7PEV - chains E and I of the 18 polymer chains in the assembly; structure by electron microscopy, 6.00 A resolution (low resolution: residue-level contacts below are approximate; hydrogen-bond / salt-bridge calls are withheld).

[Chain E]
Name: Histone H3.2
Organism: Homo sapiens
UniProtKB: Q71DI3 (H32_HUMAN); residues 0-135 here correspond to UniProt positions 1-136 (UniProt number = residue number + 1)
Sequence (136 residues; each row starts with the number of its first residue; numbering starts at 0):
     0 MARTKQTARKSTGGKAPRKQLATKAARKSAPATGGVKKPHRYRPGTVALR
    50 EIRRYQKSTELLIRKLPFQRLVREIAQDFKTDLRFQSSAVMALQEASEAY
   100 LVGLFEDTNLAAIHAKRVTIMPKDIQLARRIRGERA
Disordered / not traced: 0-36, 134-135
Sequence notes: engineered mutation Ala-110 (Cys111 in Q71DI3)
Swiss-Prot annotation at these positions:
  - modified residue: Arg-2 (Asymmetric dimethylarginine), Thr-3 (Phosphothreonine), Lys-4 (Allysine), Gln-5 (5-glutamyl dopamine), Thr-6 (Phosphothreonine), Arg-8 (Citrulline), Lys-9 (N6,N6,N6-trimethyllysine), Ser-10 (ADP-ribosylserine), Thr-11 (Phosphothreonine), Lys-14 (N6-(2-hydroxyisobutyryl)lysine), Arg-17 (Asymmetric dimethylarginine), Lys-18 (N6-(2-hydroxyisobutyryl)lysine), Lys-23 (N6-(2-hydroxyisobutyryl)lysine), Arg-26 (Citrulline), Lys-27 (N6,N6,N6-trimethyllysine), Ser-28 (ADP-ribosylserine), Lys-36 (N6,N6,N6-trimethyllysine), Lys-37 (N6-methyllysine), Tyr-41 (Phosphotyrosine), Lys-56 (N6,N6,N6-trimethyllysine) and 8 more in UniProt
  - lipidation: Lys-18 (N6-decanoyllysine)

[Chain I]
Molecule: 702-nt DNA strand
Organism: Homo sapiens
Sequence (702 nucleotides; each row starts with the number of its first residue):
     1 ATCCCGGATCCCCTGGAGAATCCCGGTGCCGAGGCCGCTCAATTGGTCGT
    51 AGACAGCTCTAGCACCGCTTAAACGCACGTACGCGCTGTCCCCCGCGTTT
   101 TAACCGCCAAGGGGATTACTCCCTAGTCTCCAGGCACGTGTCACATATAT
   151 ACATCCTGTTCCAGTGCCGGACCCGAGCATCCGGATCCCCTGGAGAATCC
   201 CGGTGCCGAGGCCGCTCAATTGGTCGTAGACAGCTCTAGCACCGCTTAAA
   251 CGCACGTACGCGCTGTCCCCCGCGTTTTAACCGCCAAGGGGATTACTCCC
   301 TAGTCTCCAGGCACGTGTCACATATATACATCCTGTTCCAGTGCCGGACC
   351 CGAGCATCCGGATCCCCTGGAGAATCCCGGTGCCGAGGCCGCTCAATTGG
   401 TCGTAGACAGCTCTAGCACCGCTTAAACGCACGTACGCGCTGTCCCCCGC
   451 GTTTTAACCGCCAAGGGGATTACTCCCTAGTCTCCAGGCACGTGTCACAT
   501 ATATACATCCTGTTCCAGTGCCGGACCCGAGCATCCGGATCCCCTGGAGA
   551 ATCCCGGTGCCGAGGCCGCTCAATTGGTCGTAGACAGCTCTAGCACCGCT
   601 TAAACGCACGTACGCGCTGTCCCCCGCGTTTTAACCGCCAAGGGGATTAC
   651 TCCCTAGTCTCCAGGCACGTGTCACATATATACATCCTGTTCCAGTGCCG
   701 AT
Disordered / not traced: 1-2, 179-351, 523-702

[How chain E and chain I interact]
Residue-residue contacts (26):
  His-39(E) / DA19(I)
  Arg-40(E) / DG95(I)
  Arg-40(E) / DC96(I)
  Tyr-41(E) / DA19(I)
  Tyr-41(E) / DA20(I)
  Tyr-41(E) / DG95(I)
  Tyr-41(E) / DC96(I)
  Arg-42(E) / DG95(I)
  Pro-43(E) / DG95(I)
  Gly-44(E) / DC94(I)
  Gly-44(E) / DG95(I)
  Thr-45(E) / DG95(I)
  Val-46(E) / DG95(I)
  Val-46(E) / DC96(I)
  Ala-47(E) / DG95(I)
  Arg-49(E) / DA20(I)
  Arg-49(E) / DT21(I)
  Lys-56(E) / DC22(I)
  Arg-63(E) / DA103(I)
  Arg-63(E) / DC104(I)
  Lys-64(E) / DC104(I)
  Leu-65(E) / DC104(I)
  Pro-66(E) / DA103(I)
  Arg-69(E) / DA103(I)
  Arg-83(E) / DG112(I)
  Arg-83(E) / DG113(I)
Also at the interface, not in a pair above, chain E (18 interface residues in all): Glu-50
Also at the interface, not in a pair above, chain I (14 interface residues in all): DG18, DG97, DG111

[Overview]
18 residues of chain E face 14 of chain I across their interface.
Here chain E is Histone H3.2 and chain I is a 702-nt DNA strand, both from Homo sapiens. Entry 7PEV
(Nucleosome stack of the 4x177 nucleosome array containing H1) was determined by electron microscopy (same
publication as 7PET, 7PEU, 7PEW, 7PEX, 7PEY, 7PEZ and 16 further entries).
